PDB entry 7YCF | X-ray diffraction, 2.01 A resolution | chains A and C of the 4 polymer chains in the assembly

== Chain A (and C) ==
Protein: Hydroxynitrile lyase
Source organism: Oxidus gracilis
Notes: chain C of this document is another copy of the same molecule, construct and numbering; everything in this record applies to it too
Reference sequence: A0A2Z5XCT7 (A0A2Z5XCT7_9MYRI); residues -17 to 166 here correspond to UniProt positions 1-184 (UniProt number = residue number + 18)
Chain sequence (184 residues; numbered -17 to 166; the number before each row is that of its first residue; numbers below 1 keep their minus sign (Met-17 is residue -17)):
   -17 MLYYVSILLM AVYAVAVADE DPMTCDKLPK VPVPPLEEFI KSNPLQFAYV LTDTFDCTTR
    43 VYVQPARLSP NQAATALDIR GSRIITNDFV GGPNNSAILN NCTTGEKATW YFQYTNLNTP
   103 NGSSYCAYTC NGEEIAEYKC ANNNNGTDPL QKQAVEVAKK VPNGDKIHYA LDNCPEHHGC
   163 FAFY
Disordered / not traced: -17 to 0 (chain C: -17 to 4)
Disulfide bonds: Cys7-Cys112, Cys39-Cys156, Cys108-Cys122
Ligand contacts:
  - 2-hydroxy-2-methylpropanenitrile (CNH), molecule 1: Asp8, Gly114, Glu115
  - 2-hydroxy-2-methylpropanenitrile (CNH), molecule 2: Arg42, Tyr44, Ala58, Phe71, Ala79, Leu81, Trp92, Phe94, Tyr107, Ala109
  - 2-hydroxy-2-methylpropanenitrile (CNH), molecule 3: Asn53, Ala55, Asp70, Phe71, Val72, Ile80, Leu81, Asn82, Lys89
  - 2-hydroxy-2-methylpropanenitrile (CNH), molecule 4: Asn69, Leu81, Asn82, Asn83, Glu88, Lys89, Ala90, Trp92, Thr111

== Interface between chain A and chain C ==
Pairs across the interface - 14 pairs, chain A then chain C:
  Glu2(A) - Pro157(C)
  Glu2(A) - Glu158(C)  hydrogen bond (side chain-backbone)
  Met5(A) - Ser64(C)
  Lys141(A) - Asp35(C)  salt bridge
  Lys141(A) - Arg65(C)  hydrogen bond (backbone-side chain)
  Lys142(A) - Arg62(C)
  Lys142(A) - Arg65(C)
  Val143(A) - Arg65(C)
  Pro144(A) - Ser64(C)
  Pro144(A) - Arg65(C)
  Asp147(A) - Arg65(C)
  Asp147(A) - Ile67(C)
  Lys148(A) - Thr85(C)  hydrogen bond
  Lys148(A) - Thr86(C)
Other interface residues (no listed pair), chain A (10 interface residues in all): Thr6, Asn145
Other interface residues (no listed pair), chain C (10 interface residues in all): Thr36

== Overview ==
Chain A and chain C each contribute 10 residues to their interface; the contacts include 3 hydrogen bonds and
1 salt bridge. Polar pairs include Lys141(A)-Asp35(C), Glu2(A)-Glu158(C) and Lys141(A)-Arg65(C). Bound to
chain A: 4 copies of 2-hydroxy-2-methylpropanenitrile.
Chain A and chain C are both Hydroxynitrile lyase (Oxidus gracilis); the structure, HYDROXYNITRILE LYASE FROM
THE MILLIPEDE, Oxidus gracilis IN ACETONITRILE, was determined by X-ray diffraction (same publication as 7YCB,
7YCD, 7YCT and 7YAX).
